PDB entry 2BG9 | electron microscopy, 4.00 A resolution | chains D and E of the 5 polymer chains in the assembly

== Chain D ==
Protein: Acetylcholine receptor protein, alpha chain
Organism: Torpedo marmorata
UniProtKB: P02711 (ACHA_TORMA); residues 1-437 here correspond to UniProt positions 25-461 (UniProt number = residue number + 24)
Sequence (370 residues; each row starts with the number of its first residue; note: 67 numbers in that range are skipped by the numbering (no residue carries them; nothing is unmodelled there)):
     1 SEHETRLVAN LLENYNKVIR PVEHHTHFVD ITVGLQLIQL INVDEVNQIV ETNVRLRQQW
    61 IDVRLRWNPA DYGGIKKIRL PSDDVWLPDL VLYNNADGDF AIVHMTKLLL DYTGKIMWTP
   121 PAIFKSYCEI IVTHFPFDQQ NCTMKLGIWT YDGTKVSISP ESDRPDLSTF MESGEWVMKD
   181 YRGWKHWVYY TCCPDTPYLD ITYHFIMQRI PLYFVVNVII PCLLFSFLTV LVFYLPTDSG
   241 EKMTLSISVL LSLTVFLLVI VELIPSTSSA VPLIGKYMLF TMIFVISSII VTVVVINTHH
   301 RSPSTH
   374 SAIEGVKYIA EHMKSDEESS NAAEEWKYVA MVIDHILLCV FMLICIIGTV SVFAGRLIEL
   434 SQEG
Cystine bridges: Cys128-Cys142, Cys192-Cys193

== Chain E ==
Protein: Acetylcholine receptor protein, gamma chain
Organism: Torpedo marmorata
UniProtKB: Q6S3H9 (Q6S3H9); aligned in 3 segments with insertions or deletions, so no single offset holds: 1-164 ~ UniProt 18-181; 172-314 ~ UniProt 189-332; 414-476 ~ UniProt 432-493
Sequence (370 residues; row label = number of the first residue in the row; note: 106 numbers in that range are skipped by the numbering (no residue carries them; nothing is unmodelled there)):
     1 NEEGRLIEKL LGDYDKRIKP AKTLDHVIDV TLKLTLTNLI SLNEKEEALT TNVWIEIQWN
    61 DYRLSWNTSE YEGIDLVRIP SELLWLPDVV LENNVDGQFE VAYYANVLVY NDGSMYWLPP
   121 AIYRSTCPIA VTYFPFDWQN CSLVFRSQTY NAHEVNLQLS AEEG
   172 IDPEDFTENG EWTIRHRPAK KNYNWQLTKD DIDFQEIIFF LIIQRKPLFY IINIIAPCVL
   232 ISSLVVLVYF LPAQAGGQKC TLSISVLLAQ TIFLFLIAQK VPETSLNVPL IGKYLIFVMF
   292 VSLVIVTNCV IVLNVSLRTP NTH
   414 SCVEACNFIA KSTKEQNDSG SENENWVLIG KVIDKACFWI ALLLFSLGTL AIFLTGHLNQ
   474 VPE
Cystine bridges: Cys127-Cys141

== Interface between chain D and chain E ==
Contacting residue pairs (51):
  Ile38(D) - Thr199(E)
  Ile41(D) - Glu46(E)
  Ile41(D) - Asp96(E)
  Ile41(D) - Thr126(E)
  Asn42(D) - Glu46(E)  hydrogen bond
  Arg79(D) - Glu154(E)  salt bridge
  Ile102(D) - Gln98(E)
  Lys107(D) - Asp88(E)  salt bridge
  Lys107(D) - Gln148(E)  hydrogen bond (side chain-backbone)
  Lys107(D) - Thr149(E)  hydrogen bond
  Ile123(D) - Asp96(E)
  Tyr213(D) - Leu281(E)  hydrophobic
  Ile220(D) - Leu294(E)  hydrophobic
  Leu224(D) - Val297(E)  hydrophobic
  Phe227(D) - Val301(E)  hydrophobic
  Leu228(D) - Leu258(E)  hydrophobic
  Leu228(D) - Val301(E)  hydrophobic
  Leu231(D) - Leu308(E)  hydrophobic
  Leu235(D) - Leu304(E)  hydrophobic
  Leu235(D) - Leu308(E)  hydrophobic
  Asp238(D) - Leu308(E)
  Asp238(D) - Arg309(E)
  Asp238(D) - Thr310(E)  hydrogen bond (side chain-backbone)
  Asp238(D) - His314(E)
  Ser239(D) - Leu308(E)  hydrogen bond (side chain-backbone)
  Ser239(D) - His314(E)  hydrogen bond (side chain-backbone)
  Glu241(D) - Asn312(E)
  Glu241(D) - His314(E)
  Lys242(D) - Leu304(E)
  Lys242(D) - Ser307(E)  hydrogen bond (side chain-backbone)
  Lys242(D) - Leu308(E)
  Lys242(D) - His314(E)
  Leu245(D) - Ile255(E)  hydrophobic
  Ser248(D) - Ile255(E)
  Ser248(D) - Leu259(E)
  Val249(D) - Ile255(E)  hydrophobic
  Val249(D) - Leu259(E)  hydrophobic
  Ser252(D) - Leu259(E)
  Phe256(D) - Leu259(E)
  Phe256(D) - Thr262(E)
  Phe256(D) - Ile263(E)
  Leu263(D) - Phe266(E)  hydrophobic
  Ser374(D) - Cys415(E)
  Glu377(D) - Cys415(E)
  Lys380(D) - Cys415(E)
  Lys380(D) - Val416(E)
  Lys380(D) - Cys419(E)
  Tyr381(D) - Cys419(E)  hydrophobic
  Glu384(D) - Ile422(E)
  Lys387(D) - Thr426(E)
  Glu391(D) - Gln429(E)
Interface residues without a listed pair, chain D (35 interface residues in all): Gln39, Ile75, Ser173, Tyr234
Interface residues without a listed pair, chain E (44 interface residues in all): Leu24, Glu47, Glu92, Ala130, Tyr150, Asn151, Thr252, Gln270, Ile302, Asn305, Pro311, Ala423

== Summary ==
35 residues of chain D face 44 of chain E across their interface; the contacts include 7 hydrogen bonds and 2
salt bridges. Polar contacts include Arg79(D)-Glu154(E), Lys107(D)-Asp88(E) and Asn42(D)-Glu46(E).
Here chain D is Acetylcholine receptor protein, alpha chain and chain E is Acetylcholine receptor protein,
gamma chain, both from Torpedo marmorata. Entry 2BG9 (Refined structure of the nicotinic acetylcholine
receptor at 4A resolution) was determined by electron microscopy.
